PDB entry 5OMJ | X-ray diffraction, 2.00 A resolution | chain A

Chain A:
Protein: Ribonucleotide reductase small subunit
Source organism: Geobacillus kaustophilus (strain HTA426)
Notes: EC 1.17.4.1
UniProtKB: Q5KW80 (Q5KW80_GEOKA); residues 1-302 here = UniProt positions 1-302
Amino-acid sequence (316 residues; numbered -13 to 302; the number before each row is that of its first residue; numbers below 1 keep their minus sign (Met-13 is residue -13)):
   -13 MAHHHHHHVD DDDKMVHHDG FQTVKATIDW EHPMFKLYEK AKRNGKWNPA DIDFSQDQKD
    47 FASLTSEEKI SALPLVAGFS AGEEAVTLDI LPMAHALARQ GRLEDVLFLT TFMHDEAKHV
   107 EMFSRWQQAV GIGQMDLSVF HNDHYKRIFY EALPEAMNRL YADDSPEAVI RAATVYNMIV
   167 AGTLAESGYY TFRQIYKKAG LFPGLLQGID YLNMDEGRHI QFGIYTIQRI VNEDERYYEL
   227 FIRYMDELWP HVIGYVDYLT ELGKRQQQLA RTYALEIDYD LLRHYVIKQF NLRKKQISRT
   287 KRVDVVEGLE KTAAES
Unresolved in the structure: -13 to 1, 287-302
Construct notes: initiating methionine (-13); expression tag (-12 to 0); conflict Ala167 (Glu in Q5KW80)
Modified residues: Ala167 (alpha-aminobutyric acid; ABA)
Ion coordination: Fe ion site 1: Glu69, Glu102, His105 (together with palmitic acid); Fe ion site 2: Glu102, Tyr162, Glu202, His205 (together with palmitic acid)
What the authors report for this chain:
  - Fe ion coordination: Tyr162
  - conformationally variable residues (side-chain flip): Val72, Tyr162

In short:
Glu69, Glu102 and His105 form the Fe ion site 1. Glu102, Tyr162, Glu202 and His205 coordinate Fe ion site 2.
From the paper: Fe ion coordination by Tyr162; conformational variability at Val72 and Tyr162.
Chain A is Ribonucleotide reductase small subunit (Geobacillus kaustophilus (strain HTA426)); the structure,
R2-like ligand-binding oxidase with aerobically reconstituted metal cofactor after photoconversion, was
determined by X-ray diffraction, deposited together with 5OMK.
